3ZBI - chains A and G of the 42 polymer chains in the assembly; structure by electron microscopy, 8.50 A resolution (very low resolution: no residue pairs are listed; an interface is given only as per-side residue counts).

[Chain A (and G)]
Molecule: Traf protein
Source organism: Escherichia coli
Notes: fragment: c-terminal domain, residues 171-386; chain G of this document is another copy of the same molecule, construct and numbering; everything in this record applies to it too
UniProtKB: Q46705 (Q46705_ECOLX); the construct lacks a stretch of the UniProt sequence, so the offset changes along the chain: 709-860 = UniProt 171-322; 861-904 = UniProt 343-386
Amino-acid sequence (216 residues; each row starts with the number of its first residue; a row labelled like 860A-860T holds insertion residues (860A, then the next letters in order)):
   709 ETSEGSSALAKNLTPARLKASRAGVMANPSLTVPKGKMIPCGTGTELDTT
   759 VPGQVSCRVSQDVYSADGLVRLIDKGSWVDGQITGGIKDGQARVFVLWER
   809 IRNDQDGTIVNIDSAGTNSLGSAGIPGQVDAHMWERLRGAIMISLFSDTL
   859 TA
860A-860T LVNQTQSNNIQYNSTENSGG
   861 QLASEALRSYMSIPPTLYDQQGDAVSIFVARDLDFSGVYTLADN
Disordered / not traced: 860B-860T
Sequence notes: conflict Arg846 (Ala308 in Q46705)

[Interface between chain A and chain G]
At this resolution (8 A) residue pairs are not listed: 10 residues of chain A and 18 of chain G lie at the interface.

[In short]
The interface between chain A and chain G involves 10 residues on one side and 18 on the other.
Chain A and chain G are both Traf protein (Escherichia coli); the structure, Fitting result in the O-layer of
the subnanometer structure of the bacterial pKM101 type IV secretion ..., was determined by electron
microscopy, deposited together with 2YPW and 3ZBJ.
